PDB entry 5AZU | X-ray diffraction, 1.90 A resolution | chains A and D of the 4 polymer chains in the assembly

Chain A (and D):
Molecule: Azurin
Organism: Pseudomonas aeruginosa
Notes: chain D of this document is another copy of the same molecule, construct and numbering; everything in this record applies to it too
UniProt: P00282 (AZUR_PSEAE); residues 1-128 here correspond to UniProt positions 21-148 (UniProt number = residue number + 20)
Amino-acid sequence (128 residues; row label = number of the first residue in the row):
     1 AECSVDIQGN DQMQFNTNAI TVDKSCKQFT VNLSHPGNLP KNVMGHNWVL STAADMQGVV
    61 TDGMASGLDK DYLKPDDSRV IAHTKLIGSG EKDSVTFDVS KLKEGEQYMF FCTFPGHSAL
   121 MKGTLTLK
Disulfides: Cys-3/Cys-26
Bound ions: Cu ion: His-46, Cys-112, His-117
Curated features (UniProtKB/Swiss-Prot):
  - binding site (Cu cation): His-46, Cys-112, His-117, Met-121

How chain A and chain D interact:
Pairs across the interface (9; chain A residue first):
  Gln-14(A) / Asn-18(D)
  Gln-14(A) / Lys-122(D)  hydrogen bond (side chain-backbone)
  Phe-15(A) / Asn-18(D)  hydrogen bond (backbone-side chain)
  Asn-16(A) / Asn-18(D)
  Asn-18(A) / Gln-14(D)
  Asn-18(A) / Phe-15(D)  hydrogen bond (side chain-backbone)
  Asn-18(A) / Asn-16(D)
  Leu-120(A) / Leu-120(D)  hydrophobic
  Lys-122(A) / Gln-14(D)  hydrogen bond (backbone-side chain)
Interface residues without a listed pair, chain A (10 interface residues in all): Asn-10, Gln-12, Met-109, Ala-119
Interface residues without a listed pair, chain D (9 interface residues in all): Asn-10, Gln-12, Ala-119

In short:
10 residues of chain A face 9 of chain D across their interface; the contacts include 4 hydrogen bonds. Polar
pairs include Gln-14(A)/Lys-122(D) and Phe-15(A)/Asn-18(D). His-46(A), Cys-112(A) and His-117(A) form the Cu
ion site. UniProt lists 4 Cu cation-binding residues on chain A.
Chain A and chain D are both Azurin (Pseudomonas aeruginosa); the structure, Crystal structure analysis of
oxidized pseudomonas aeruginosa azurin at ph 5.5 and ph 9.0. A ph-induced ..., was determined by X-ray
diffraction, deposited together with 4AZU.
